PDB entry 6HGS | X-ray diffraction, 1.55 A resolution | chains A and B

# Chain A (and B)
Name: Adenine phosphoribosyltransferase
Source organism: Homo sapiens
Notes: EC 2.4.2.7; chain B of this document is another copy of the same molecule, construct and numbering; everything in this record applies to it too
Reference sequence: P07741 (APT_HUMAN); residues 3-180 here = UniProt positions 3-180
Amino-acid sequence (178 residues; each row starts with the number of its first residue):
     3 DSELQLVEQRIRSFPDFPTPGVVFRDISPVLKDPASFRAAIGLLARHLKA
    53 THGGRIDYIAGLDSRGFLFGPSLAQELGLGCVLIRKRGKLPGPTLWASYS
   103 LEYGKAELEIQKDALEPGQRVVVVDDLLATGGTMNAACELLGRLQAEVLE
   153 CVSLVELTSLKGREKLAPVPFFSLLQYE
Disordered / not traced: 104-105 (chain B: 102-106)
Swiss-Prot annotation at these positions:
  - modified residue: S4 (Phosphoserine), S15 (Phosphoserine), S30 (Phosphoserine), Y60 (Phosphotyrosine), S66 (Phosphoserine), K114 (N6-acetyllysine), T135 (Phosphothreonine)
  - natural variant: L33 (L33P: In APRTD), D65 (D65V: In APRTD), V84 (V84M: In APRTD), L110 (L110P: In APRTD), G133 (G133D: In APRTD), M136 (M136T: In APRTD), V150 (V150F: In APRTD), C153 (C153R: In APRTD), F173 (deletion: In APRTD)
Residues lining bound ligands: guanosine-5'-monophosphate (5GP): V25, F26, R27, I29, R67, D127, D128, L129, L130, A131, T132, G133, G134, T135, L159
From the paper describing this entry:
  - conformationally variable residues (order/disorder transition): S100 to K107
  - binding site for guanosine-5'-monophosphate: R27, D128
  - catalytic residues: E104, Y105 (from molecular simulation)

# Interface between chain A and chain B
Residue-residue contacts (67; chain A residue first):
  R14(A) - Q113(B)  hydrogen bond
  R14(A) - D115(B)  salt bridge
  F16(A) - P93(B)  hydrophobic
  F16(A) - G94(B)
  F19(A) - K91(B)
  F19(A) - L92(B)
  F19(A) - P93(B)  hydrophobic
  F26(A) - P93(B)  hydrophobic
  D28(A) - Q113(B)  hydrogen bond
  S30(A) - Q113(B)  hydrogen bond
  L33(A) - P73(B)  hydrophobic
  L33(A) - G82(B)
  L33(A) - C83(B)  hydrogen bond (backbone-backbone)
  K34(A) - Y60(B)
  K34(A) - G82(B)
  K34(A) - C83(B)  hydrogen bond (backbone-backbone)
  K34(A) - D115(B)  hydrogen bond (side chain-backbone)
  K34(A) - A116(B)  hydrogen bond (side chain-backbone)
  P36(A) - Q77(B)  hydrogen bond (backbone-side chain)
  P36(A) - G80(B)
  P36(A) - L81(B)
  P36(A) - G82(B)
  F39(A) - P73(B)  hydrophobic
  F39(A) - Q77(B)
  R40(A) - Q77(B)  hydrogen bond
  Y60(A) - K34(B)
  D65(A) - S66(B)  hydrogen bond
  S66(A) - D65(B)
  S66(A) - S66(B)
  S66(A) - F69(B)
  S66(A) - R87(B)  hydrogen bond
  R67(A) - R87(B)
  F69(A) - S66(B)
  F69(A) - F69(B)
  F69(A) - L70(B)  hydrophobic
  L70(A) - F69(B)  hydrophobic
  L70(A) - P73(B)
  L70(A) - L85(B)  hydrophobic
  P73(A) - L33(B)  hydrophobic
  P73(A) - F39(B)  hydrophobic
  P73(A) - L70(B)
  S74(A) - S74(B)  hydrogen bond
  Q77(A) - P36(B)  hydrogen bond (side chain-backbone)
  Q77(A) - F39(B)
  Q77(A) - R40(B)
  G80(A) - P36(B)
  L81(A) - P36(B)
  G82(A) - L33(B)
  G82(A) - K34(B)
  G82(A) - P36(B)
  C83(A) - L33(B)  hydrogen bond (backbone-backbone)
  C83(A) - K34(B)  hydrogen bond (backbone-backbone)
  L85(A) - L70(B)  hydrophobic
  R87(A) - S66(B)  hydrogen bond
  R87(A) - R67(B)
  K91(A) - F19(B)
  L92(A) - F19(B)
  P93(A) - F16(B)  hydrophobic
  P93(A) - F19(B)
  P93(A) - F26(B)  hydrophobic
  G94(A) - F16(B)
  Q113(A) - R14(B)  hydrogen bond
  Q113(A) - D28(B)  hydrogen bond
  Q113(A) - S30(B)
  D115(A) - R14(B)  salt bridge
  D115(A) - K34(B)
  A116(A) - K34(B)  hydrogen bond (backbone-side chain)
Interface residues without a listed pair, chain A (36 interface residues in all): V84, G90, L117
Interface residues without a listed pair, chain B (36 interface residues in all): V84, G90, L117

# Summary
Chain A and chain B each contribute 36 residues to their interface, with 19 hydrogen bonds and 2 salt bridges.
Among the polar pairs are R14(A)-D115(B), R14(A)-Q113(B) and D28(A)-Q113(B). Chain A binds
guanosine-5'-monophosphate. From the paper: catalytic residues E104(A) and Y105(A); a binding site for
guanosine-5'-monophosphate at R27(A) and D128(A).
Both chains are Adenine phosphoribosyltransferase (Homo sapiens). Entry 6HGS (Crystal Structure of Human APRT
wild type in complex with GMP) was determined by X-ray diffraction (same publication as 6HGP, 6HGQ and 6HGR).
